PDB entry 4NES | X-ray diffraction, 1.42 A resolution | chain A

Chain A:
Protein: UDP-N-acetylglucosamine 2-epimerase
Source organism: Methanocaldococcus jannaschii
Notes: EC 5.1.3.14
Reference sequence: Q58899 (WECB_METJA); residue numbers follow UniProt; this construct covers 1-366
Sequence (374 residues; row label = number of the first residue in the row):
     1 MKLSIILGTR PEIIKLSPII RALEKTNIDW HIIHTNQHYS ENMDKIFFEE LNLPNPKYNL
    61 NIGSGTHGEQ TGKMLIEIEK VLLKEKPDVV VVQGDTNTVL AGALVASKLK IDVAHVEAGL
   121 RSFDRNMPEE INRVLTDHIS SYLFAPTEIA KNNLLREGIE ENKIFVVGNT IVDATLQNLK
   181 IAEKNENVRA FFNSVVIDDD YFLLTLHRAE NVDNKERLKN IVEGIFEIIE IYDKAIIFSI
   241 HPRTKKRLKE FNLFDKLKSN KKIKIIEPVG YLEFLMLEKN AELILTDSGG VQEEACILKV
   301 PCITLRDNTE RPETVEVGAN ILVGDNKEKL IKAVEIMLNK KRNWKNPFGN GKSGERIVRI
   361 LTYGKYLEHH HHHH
Not modelled in the structure: 197-198, 365-374
Modified / non-standard residues: Mse1, Mse43, Mse74, Mse127, Mse276, Mse337 (selenomethionine; parent Met)
Sequence notes: expression tag (367-374)
Ligand contacts:
  - uridine-diphosphate-N-acetylglucosamine (UD1): T9, R10, P11, Q37, H38, Y39, S40, Mse43, S64, G65, H67, Q70, D95, T96, N97, E129, H207, R208, H241, P242, R243, K246
  - UDP (uridine-5'-diphosphate): R10, P11, I14, F47, I171, H207, R208, S239, H241, P268, V269, G270, Y271, F274, E278, S288, G289, G290, V291, E294
UniProt features mapped onto this chain:
  - active site: H207

In short:
Chain A binds uridine-diphosphate-N-acetylglucosamine and UDP. From UniProt: active-site residue H207.
Chain A is UDP-N-acetylglucosamine 2-epimerase (Methanocaldococcus jannaschii); the structure, Crystal
structure of Methanocaldococcus jannaschii UDP-GlcNAc 2-epimerase in complex with UDP-GlcNAc and UDP, was
determined by X-ray diffraction, deposited together with 4NEQ.
